3AKB - chain A; structure by X-ray diffraction, 1.50 A resolution.

== Chain A ==
Protein: Putative calcium binding protein
From: Streptomyces coelicolor
Reference sequence: Q9F377 (Q9F377_STRCO); residue numbers follow UniProt; this construct covers 5-169
Chain sequence (166 residues; each row starts with the number of its first residue):
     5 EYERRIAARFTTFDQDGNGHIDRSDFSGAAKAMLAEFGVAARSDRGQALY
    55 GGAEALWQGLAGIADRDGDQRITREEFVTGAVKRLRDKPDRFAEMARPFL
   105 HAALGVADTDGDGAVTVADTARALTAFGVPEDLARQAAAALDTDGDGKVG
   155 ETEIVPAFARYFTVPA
Differences from the reference sequence: engineered mutation M37 (Leu in Q9F377), M99 (Ile in Q9F377); expression tag (170)
Bound ions: Ca2+ site 1: D18, D20, N22, H24, D29; Ca2+ site 2 near D26 (its only coordinating residue here); Ca2+ site 3: D69, D71, D73, R75, E80; Ca2+ site 4: D112, D114, D116, A118; Ca2+ site 5: D114, D116; Ca2+ site 6 near T129 (its only coordinating residue here); Ca2+ site 7 near E135 (its only coordinating residue here); Ca2+ site 8 near D136 (its only coordinating residue here); Ca2+ site 9: D146, D148, D150, K152, E157; Ca2+ site 10: D148, D150

== Summary ==
The Ca2+ site 10 is built by D148 and D150. The Ca2+ site 4 is built by D112, D114, D116 and A118.
Chain A is Putative calcium binding protein (Streptomyces coelicolor); the structure, Structural basis for
prokaryotic calcium-mediated regulation by a Streptomyces coelicolor calcium-binding protein, was determined
by X-ray diffraction together with 3AKA from the same study.
